PDB entry 7UD7 | X-ray diffraction, 1.80 A resolution | chains B and C of the 4 polymer chains in the assembly

# Chain B
Molecule: Hemoglobin subunit beta
Organism: Homo sapiens
UniProtKB: P68871 (HBB_HUMAN); residues 0-146 here correspond to UniProt positions 1-147 (UniProt number = residue number + 1)
Chain sequence (147 residues; row label = number of the first residue in the row; numbering starts at 0):
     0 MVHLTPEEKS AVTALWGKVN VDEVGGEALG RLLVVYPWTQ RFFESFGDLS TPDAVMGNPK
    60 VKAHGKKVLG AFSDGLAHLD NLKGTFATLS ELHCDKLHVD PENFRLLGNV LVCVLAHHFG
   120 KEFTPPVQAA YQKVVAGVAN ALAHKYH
Disordered / not traced: 0
Metal / ion sites: heme Fe near His-92 (its only coordinating residue here)
Small-molecule neighbours: heme (HEM): Leu-31, Thr-38, Phe-41, Phe-42, His-63, Lys-66, Val-67, Ala-70, Phe-71, Phe-85, Leu-88, Leu-91, His-92, Leu-96, Val-98, Asn-102, Phe-103, Leu-106, Val-137, Leu-141
Swiss-Prot annotation at these positions:
  - binding site ((2R)-2,3-bisphosphoglycerate): Val-1, His-2, Lys-82, His-143
  - binding site (heme b): His-63, His-92
  - site: Glu-7, Lys-8 (Microbial infection: Cleavage), Gly-25, Glu-26 (Microbial infection: Cleavage), Gly-29, Arg-30 (Microbial infection: Cleavage), Tyr-35, Pro-36 (Microbial infection: Cleavage), Trp-37, Thr-38 (Microbial infection: Cleavage), Phe-45, Gly-46 (Microbial infection: Cleavage), Asp-52, Ala-53 (Microbial infection: Cleavage), Gly-56, Asn-57 (Microbial infection: Cleavage), Lys-59 (Not glycated), Phe-71, Ser-72 (Microbial infection: Cleavage), Gly-74, Leu-75 (Microbial infection: Cleavage), Lys-82 (Not glycated), Thr-84, Phe-85 (Microbial infection: Cleavage), His-92, Cys-93 (Microbial infection: Cleavage), Lys-95 (Not glycated), Arg-104, Leu-105 (Microbial infection: Cleavage), Leu-110, Val-111 (Microbial infection: Cleavage), Gly-119, Lys-120 (Microbial infection: Cleavage), Phe-122, Thr-123 (Microbial infection: Cleavage), Ala-128, Ala-129 (Microbial infection: Cleavage) and 2 more in UniProt
  - modified residue: Val-1 (N-acetylvaline), Ser-9 (Phosphoserine), Thr-12 (Phosphothreonine), Ser-44 (Phosphoserine), Thr-50 (Phosphothreonine), Lys-59 (N6-acetyllysine), Lys-82 (N6-acetyllysine), Thr-87 (Phosphothreonine), Cys-93 (S-nitrosocysteine), Lys-144 (N6-acetyllysine)
  - glycosylation: Val-1 (N-linked (Glc) (glycation) valine), Lys-8 (N-linked (Glc) (glycation) lysine), Lys-17 (N-linked (Glc) (glycation) lysine), Lys-66 (N-linked (Glc) (glycation) lysine), Lys-120 (N-linked (Glc) (glycation) lysine), Lys-144 (N-linked (Glc) (glycation) lysine)

# Chain C
Molecule: Hemoglobin subunit alpha
Organism: Homo sapiens
UniProtKB: P69905 (HBA_HUMAN); residues 0-141 here correspond to UniProt positions 1-142 (UniProt number = residue number + 1)
Chain sequence (142 residues; numbered 0 to 141; the number before each row is that of its first residue; numbering starts at 0):
     0 MVLSPADKTN VKAAWGKVGA HAGEYGAEAL ERMFLSFPTT KTYFPHFDLS HGSAQVKGHG
    60 KKVADALTNA VAHVDDMPNA LSALSDLHAH KLRVDPVNFK LLSHCLLVTL AAHLPAEFTP
   120 AVHASLDKFL ASVSTVLTSK YR
Disordered / not traced: 0
Covalently attached groups: 5HMF-NO (MWC) linked to Val-1
Metal / ion sites: heme Fe near His-87 (its only coordinating residue here)
Small-molecule neighbours:
  - heme (HEM): Met-32, Thr-39, Tyr-42, Phe-43, His-45, Phe-46, His-58, Lys-61, Val-62, Ala-65, Leu-66, Leu-83, Leu-86, His-87, Leu-91, Val-93, Asn-97, Phe-98, Leu-101, Leu-105, Val-132, Leu-136
  - 5HMF-NO (MWC; dihydroxy[(5-methylfuran-2-yl)methoxy]amine), molecule 1: Leu-2, Lys-127, Ser-131
  - 5HMF-NO (MWC), molecule 2: Pro-95, Thr-137, Ser-138, Tyr-140, Arg-141
Swiss-Prot annotation at these positions:
  - binding site (O2): His-58
  - binding site (heme b): His-87
  - site: Thr-8, Asn-9 (Microbial infection: Cleavage), Lys-11 (Not glycated), Ala-13, Trp-14 (Microbial infection: Cleavage), Tyr-24, Gly-25 (Microbial infection: Cleavage), Leu-29, Glu-30 (Microbial infection: Cleavage), His-45, Phe-46 (Microbial infection: Cleavage), Asp-47, Leu-48 (Microbial infection: Cleavage), Ser-52, Ala-53 (Microbial infection: Cleavage), Val-55, Lys-56 (Microbial infection: Cleavage), Lys-56 (Not glycated), Gly-59, Lys-60 (Microbial infection: Cleavage), Lys-60 (Not glycated), Lys-90 (Not glycated), Leu-91, Arg-92 (Microbial infection: Cleavage), Lys-99 (Not glycated), Leu-106, Val-107 (Microbial infection: Cleavage), Thr-108, Leu-109 (Microbial infection: Cleavage), Val-121, His-122 (Microbial infection: Cleavage), Ser-133, Thr-134 (Microbial infection: Cleavage)
  - modified residue: Ser-3 (Phosphoserine), Lys-7 (N6-succinyllysine), Thr-8 (Phosphothreonine), Lys-11 (N6-succinyllysine), Lys-16 (N6-acetyllysine), Tyr-24 (Phosphotyrosine), Ser-35 (Phosphoserine), Lys-40 (N6-succinyllysine), Ser-49 (Phosphoserine), Ser-102 (Phosphoserine), Thr-108 (Phosphothreonine), Ser-124 (Phosphoserine), Ser-131 (Phosphoserine), Thr-134 (Phosphothreonine), Thr-137 (Phosphothreonine), Ser-138 (Phosphoserine)
  - glycosylation (N-linked (Glc) (glycation) lysine): Lys-7, Lys-16, Lys-40, Lys-61
From the paper describing this entry:
  - binding site for 5HMF-NO: Val-1, Thr-137, Ser-138, Arg-141

# Interface between chain B and chain C
Pairs across the interface (27; chain B residue first):
  Val-34(B) with Arg-141(C), hydrogen bond (backbone-side chain)
  Tyr-35(B) with Arg-141(C)
  Pro-36(B) with Arg-92(C); Tyr-140(C); Arg-141(C)
  Trp-37(B) with Arg-92(C); Asp-94(C), hydrogen bond; Pro-95(C); Tyr-140(C), hydrophobic
  Gln-39(B) with Arg-92(C)
  Arg-40(B) with Tyr-42(C); Leu-91(C), hydrogen bond (side chain-backbone); Arg-92(C), hydrogen bond (side chain-backbone)
  Glu-43(B) with Arg-92(C), salt bridge
  His-97(B) with Thr-41(C); Pro-44(C)
  Asp-99(B) with Thr-41(C); Tyr-42(C), hydrogen bond; Asp-94(C); Asn-97(C), hydrogen bond
  Pro-100(B) with Thr-38(C)
  Glu-101(B) with Asp-94(C); Val-96(C)
  Leu-105(B) with Asp-94(C)
  Tyr-145(B) with Thr-41(C)
  His-146(B) with Pro-37(C); Lys-40(C), hydrogen bond (backbone-side chain)
Interface residues without a listed pair, chain B (15 interface residues in all): Val-98

# Summary
15 residues of chain B and 14 residues of chain C are in contact, with 7 hydrogen bonds and 1 salt bridge.
Polar pairs include Glu-43(B)/Arg-92(C), Val-34(B)/Arg-141(C) and Trp-37(B)/Asp-94(C). Ligands of chain B:
heme. Ligands of chain C: 5HMF-NO and heme. The paper reports a binding site for 5HMF-NO at Val-1(C),
Thr-137(C) and Ser-138(C) among others.
Chain B is Hemoglobin subunit beta and chain C is Hemoglobin subunit alpha, both from Homo sapiens; the
structure, Crystal structure of deoxygenated hemoglobin in complex with 5HMF-NO at 1.8 Angstrom, was
determined by X-ray diffraction, deposited together with 7UD8.
